PDB entry 4XSC | X-ray diffraction, 2.90 A resolution | chains A and B

Chain A (and B):
Protein: Thymidylate synthase
From: Varicella-zoster virus (strain Oka vaccine)
Notes: EC 2.1.1.45; chain B of this document is another copy of the same molecule, construct and numbering; everything in this record applies to it too
UniProt: Q4JQW2 (TYSY_VZVO); numbering as in UniProt (aligned over 8-295)
Amino-acid sequence (311 residues; each row starts with the number of its first residue; numbers below 1 keep their minus sign (Met-15 is residue -15)):
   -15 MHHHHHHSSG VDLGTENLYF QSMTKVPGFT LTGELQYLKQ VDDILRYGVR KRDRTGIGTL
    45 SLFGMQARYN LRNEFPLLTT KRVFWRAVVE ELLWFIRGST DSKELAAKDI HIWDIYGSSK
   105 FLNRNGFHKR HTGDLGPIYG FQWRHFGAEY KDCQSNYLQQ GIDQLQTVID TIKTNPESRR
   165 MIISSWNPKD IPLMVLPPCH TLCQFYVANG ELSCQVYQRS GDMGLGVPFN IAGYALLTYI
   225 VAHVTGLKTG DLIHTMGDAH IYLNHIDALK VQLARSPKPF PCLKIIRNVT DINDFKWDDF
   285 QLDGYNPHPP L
Unresolved in the structure: -15 to 13, 99-115, 294-295 (chain B: -15 to 11)
Construct notes: initiating methionine (-15); expression tag (-14 to 7)
Ligand contacts: bvdu-mp (BVP; (E)-5-(2-bromovinyl)-2'-deoxyuridine-5'-monophosphate): Arg38, Trp97, Tyr123, Leu180, Pro181, Cys183, His184, Gln202, Arg203, Ser204, Gly205, Asp206, Gly210, Val211, Asn214, His244, Tyr246
Curated features (UniProtKB/Swiss-Prot):
  - active site: Cys183 (Nucleophile)
  - binding site (dUMP): Arg38, Arg163, Arg164, Arg203 to Asp206, Asn214, His244 to Tyr246
  - binding site ((6R)-5,10-methylene-5,6,7,8-tetrahydrofolate): Asp206
From the paper describing this entry:
  - binding site for bvdu-mp: Arg38, Tyr123, Arg163, Arg164, Leu180, Cys183, Arg203, Ser204, Asp206, Asn214, His244, Tyr246
  - conformationally variable residues (side-chain flip): Tyr100, Ile122, Tyr123, Leu180, Pro182, His184
  - catalytic residues: Cys183 (citing earlier work)
  - specificity-determining residues: Tyr100 (proposed by the authors, not directly observed)

How chain A and chain B interact:
Contacting residue pairs (99; chain A residue first):
  Val33(A) with Ala192(B), hydrophobic
  Lys35(A) with Glu161(B), hydrogen bond (side chain-backbone); Arg163(B); Tyr190(B); Val191(B)
  Arg36(A) with Asn159(B), hydrogen bond; Glu161(B), hydrogen bond (backbone-side chain)
  Asp37(A) with Arg163(B), salt bridge
  Arg38(A) with Arg163(B); Arg164(B)
  Ser45(A) with Tyr190(B), hydrogen bond
  Phe47(A) with Arg52(B), hydrogen bond (backbone-side chain); Gln188(B); Tyr190(B), hydrophobic; Ser197(B); Cys198(B); Gln199(B); Ile237(B), hydrophobic
  Gly48(A) with Arg52(B), hydrogen bond (backbone-side chain); Gln199(B)
  Met49(A) with Gln50(B), hydrogen bond (backbone-side chain)
  Gln50(A) with Gly48(B); Met49(B); Gln50(B), hydrogen bond (backbone-side chain); Thr239(B)
  Arg52(A) with Phe47(B), hydrogen bond (side chain-backbone); Gly48(B), hydrogen bond (side chain-backbone)
  Phe130(A) with Asn171(B); Pro172(B)
  Gly131(A) with Lys173(B)
  Ile146(A) with Pro172(B); Lys173(B)
  Gln148(A) with Trp170(B); Pro172(B)
  Glu161(A) with Arg36(B), salt bridge
  Arg163(A) with Asp37(B), salt bridge; Thr43(B); Arg203(B), hydrogen bond (backbone-side chain); Ser204(B); Asp242(B), salt bridge; His244(B)
  Arg164(A) with Arg38(B); Trp170(B); Leu180(B); Pro181(B); Arg203(B)
  Ile166(A) with Trp170(B), hydrophobic; Thr185(B); Arg203(B)
  Ser168(A) with Trp170(B)
  Trp170(A) with Arg164(B); Ile166(B), hydrophobic; Ser168(B)
  Asn171(A) with Phe130(B)
  Pro172(A) with Phe130(B); Ile146(B), hydrophobic; Gln148(B)
  Lys173(A) with Ile146(B)
  Pro181(A) with Arg164(B)
  Thr185(A) with Ile166(B); Leu186(B)
  Leu186(A) with Thr185(B); Leu186(B), hydrophobic; Tyr201(B), hydrophobic
  Gln188(A) with Phe47(B); Tyr201(B), hydrogen bond; Arg203(B), hydrogen bond (side chain-backbone); Gly241(B)
  Tyr190(A) with Lys35(B); Ser45(B), hydrogen bond; Phe47(B), hydrophobic; Asp242(B)
  Val191(A) with Lys35(B), hydrogen bond (backbone-side chain)
  Asn193(A) with Val33(B)
  Ser197(A) with Phe47(B)
  Cys198(A) with Phe47(B)
  Gln199(A) with Phe47(B); Gly48(B); Tyr201(B); Thr239(B); Met240(B); Gly241(B)
  Tyr201(A) with Gln188(B), hydrogen bond; Gln199(B), hydrogen bond
  Arg203(A) with Arg163(B), hydrogen bond (side chain-backbone); Arg164(B); Ile166(B); Gln188(B), hydrogen bond (backbone-side chain)
  Ser204(A) with Arg163(B)
  Ile237(A) with Phe47(B), hydrophobic
  Thr239(A) with Gln50(B); Gln199(B); Thr239(B)
  Met240(A) with Gln199(B), hydrogen bond (backbone-side chain)
  Gly241(A) with Gln188(B); Gln199(B)
  Asp242(A) with Arg163(B), salt bridge; Tyr190(B)
  His244(A) with Arg163(B)
Interface residues without a listed pair, chain A (49 interface residues in all): Thr43, Leu46, Pro160, Leu180, Phe189, Ala192
Interface residues without a listed pair, chain B (51 interface residues in all): Leu46, Pro160, Ser162, Phe189, Asn193, Tyr246

Overview:
Chain A and chain B form an interface of 49 and 51 residues respectively; the contacts include 20 hydrogen
bonds and 5 salt bridges. Polar contacts include Asp37(A)-Arg163(B), Glu161(A)-Arg36(B) and
Arg163(A)-Asp242(B). Chain A binds bvdu-mp. From the paper: the catalytic residue Cys183(A); a binding site
for bvdu-mp at Arg38(A), Tyr123(A) and Arg163(A) among others.
Chain A and chain B are both Thymidylate synthase (Varicella-zoster virus (strain Oka vaccine)); the
structure, Complex structure of thymidylate synthase from varicella zoster virus with a phosphorylated BVDU,
was determined by X-ray diffraction together with 4XSD and 4XSE from the same study.
